Entry 6Y2F (X-ray diffraction, 1.95 A resolution); this record covers chain A.

# Chain A
Protein: 3C-like proteinase
Source organism: Severe acute respiratory syndrome coronavirus 2
Notes: EC 3.4.22.69
Reference sequence: P0DTD1 (R1AB_SARS2); residues 1-306 here correspond to UniProt positions 3264-3569 (UniProt number = residue number + 3263)
Sequence (306 residues; each row starts with the number of its first residue):
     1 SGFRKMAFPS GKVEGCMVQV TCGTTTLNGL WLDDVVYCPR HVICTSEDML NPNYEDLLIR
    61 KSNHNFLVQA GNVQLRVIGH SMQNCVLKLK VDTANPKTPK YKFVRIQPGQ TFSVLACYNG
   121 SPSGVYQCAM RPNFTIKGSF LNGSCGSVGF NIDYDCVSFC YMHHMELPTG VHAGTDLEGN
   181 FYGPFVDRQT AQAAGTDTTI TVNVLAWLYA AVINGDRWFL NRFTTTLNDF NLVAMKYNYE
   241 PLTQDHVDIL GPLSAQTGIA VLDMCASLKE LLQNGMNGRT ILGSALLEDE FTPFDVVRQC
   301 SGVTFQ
Not modelled in the structure: 47-48, 306
Glycans and other covalent adducts: 13b-K (O6K) linked to Cys145
Residues lining bound ligands: 13b-K (O6K; tert-butyl N-[1-[(2S)-3-cyclopropyl-1-oxidanylidene-1-[[(2S,3R)-3-oxidanyl-4-oxidanylidene-1-[(3S)-2-oxidanylidenepyrrolidin-3-yl]-4-[(phenylmethyl)amino]butan-2-yl]amino]propan-2-yl]-2-oxidanylidene-pyridin-3-yl]carbamate): Ser1, Thr26, Leu27, His41, Met49, Phe140, Leu141, Asn142, Gly143, Ser144, His163, His164, Met165, Glu166, Leu167, Pro168, His172, Asp187, Arg188, Gln189
What the authors report for this chain:
  - self-association interface (contacts with another copy of this molecule); pairs are residue here / residue on that copy: Ser1-Glu166
  - binding site for 13b-K: His41, Phe140, Gly143, Ser144, Cys145, His163, Glu166, Pro168, Gln189
  - catalytic residues: Gly143, Ser144, Cys145
  - binding site for dimethyl sulfoxide: Gln189, Thr190
  - conformationally variable residues: Pro168

# Overview
13b-K is covalently linked to Cys145. The paper reports catalytic residues Gly143, Ser144 and Cys145; a
binding site for 13b-K at His41, Phe140 and Gly143 among others.
Chain A is 3C-like proteinase (Severe acute respiratory syndrome coronavirus 2); the structure, Crystal
structure (monoclinic form) of the complex resulting from the reaction between SARS-CoV-2 (2019-nCoV) main
protease ..., was determined by X-ray diffraction, deposited together with 6Y7M, 6Y2E and 6Y2G.
